Entry 7P6U (electron microscopy, 3.90 A resolution); this record covers chains C and S of the 7 polymer chains in the assembly.

== Chain C ==
Name: Lon protease
Organism: Thermus thermophilus
Notes: EC 3.4.21.53
UniProtKB: Q9LCX1 (Q9LCX1_THETH); numbering as in UniProt (aligned over 1-795)
Chain sequence (795 residues; each row starts with the number of its first residue):
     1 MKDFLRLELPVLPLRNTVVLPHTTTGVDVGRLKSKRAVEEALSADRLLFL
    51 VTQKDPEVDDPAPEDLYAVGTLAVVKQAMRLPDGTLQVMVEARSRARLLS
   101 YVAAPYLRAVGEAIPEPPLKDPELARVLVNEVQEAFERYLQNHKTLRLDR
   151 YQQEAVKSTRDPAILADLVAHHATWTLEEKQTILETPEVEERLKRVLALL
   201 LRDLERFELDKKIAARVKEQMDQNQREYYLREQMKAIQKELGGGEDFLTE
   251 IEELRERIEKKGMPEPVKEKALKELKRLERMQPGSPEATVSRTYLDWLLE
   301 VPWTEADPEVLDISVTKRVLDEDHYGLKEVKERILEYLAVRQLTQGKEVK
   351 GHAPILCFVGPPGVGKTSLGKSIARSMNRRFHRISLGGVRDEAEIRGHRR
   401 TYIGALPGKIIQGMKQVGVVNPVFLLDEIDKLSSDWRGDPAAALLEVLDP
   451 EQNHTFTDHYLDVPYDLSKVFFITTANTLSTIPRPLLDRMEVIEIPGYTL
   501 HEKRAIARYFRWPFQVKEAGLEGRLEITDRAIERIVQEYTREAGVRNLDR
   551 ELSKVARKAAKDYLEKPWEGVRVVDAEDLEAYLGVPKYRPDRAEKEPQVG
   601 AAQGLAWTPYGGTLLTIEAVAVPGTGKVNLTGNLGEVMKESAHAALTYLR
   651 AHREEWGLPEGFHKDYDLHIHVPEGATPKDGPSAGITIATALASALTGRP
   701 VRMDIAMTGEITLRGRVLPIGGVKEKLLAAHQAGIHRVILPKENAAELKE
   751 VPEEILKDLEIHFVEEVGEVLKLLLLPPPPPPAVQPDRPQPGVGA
Disordered / not traced: 1-5, 477, 779-795
Small-molecule neighbours:
  - AMP-PNP (ANP; phosphoaminophosphonic acid-adenylate ester), molecule 1: Asp323, His324, Tyr325, Leu327, Pro362, Gly363, Val364, Gly365, Lys366, Thr367, Ser368, Asp427, Glu428, Thr475, Ala476, Tyr498, Ile506, Phe510, Arg511, Val545, Arg546
  - AMP-PNP (ANP), molecule 2: Leu445, Asp449, Glu451, Gln452, Arg489
Reported in the primary citation:
  - binding site for (Unk)(unk)(unk)(unk)(unk)(unk)(unk) (chain S): Tyr402

== Chain S ==
Name: (Unk)(unk)(unk)(unk)(unk)(unk)(unk)
Organism: Thermus thermophilus
Chain sequence (7 residues; row label = number of the first residue in the row; X marks 7 residues of unknown identity (built as UNK)):
     1 XXXXXXX

== Interface between chain C and chain S ==
Chain C side of the interface, 4 residues: His398, Thr401, Tyr402, Ile403

== Overview ==
No residue of chain C is in contact with chain S. Bound to chain C: AMP-PNP. The paper reports a binding site
for (Unk)(unk)(unk)(unk)(unk)(unk)(unk) (chain S) at Tyr402(C).
Chain C is Lon protease and chain S is (Unk)(unk)(unk)(unk)(unk)(unk)(unk), both from Thermus thermophilus;
the structure, Lon protease from Thermus Thermophilus, was determined by electron microscopy.
